Entry 3H5R (X-ray diffraction, 2.10 A resolution); this record covers chains B and E of the 8 polymer chains in the assembly.

# Chain B
Protein: MccB protein
From: Escherichia coli
UniProtKB: Q47506 (Q47506_ECOLX); numbering as in UniProt (aligned over 1-350)
Chain sequence (353 residues; each row starts with the number of its first residue; numbers below 1 keep their minus sign (Gly-2 is residue -2)):
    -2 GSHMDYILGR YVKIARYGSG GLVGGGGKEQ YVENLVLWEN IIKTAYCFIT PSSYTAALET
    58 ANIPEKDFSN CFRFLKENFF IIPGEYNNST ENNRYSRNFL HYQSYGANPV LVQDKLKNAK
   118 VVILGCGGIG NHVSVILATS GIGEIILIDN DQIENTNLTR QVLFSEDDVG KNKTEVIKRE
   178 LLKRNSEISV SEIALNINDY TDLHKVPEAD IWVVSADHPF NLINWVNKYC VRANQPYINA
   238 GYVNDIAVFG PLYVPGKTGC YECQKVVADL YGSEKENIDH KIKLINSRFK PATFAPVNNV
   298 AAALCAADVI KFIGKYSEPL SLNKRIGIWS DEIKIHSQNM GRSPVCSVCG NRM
Unresolved in the structure: -2 to 0, 86-89, 263-271, 348-350
Sequence notes: expression tag (-2 to 0)
Metal / ion sites: Zn2+: Cys257, Cys260, Cys343, Cys346

# Chain E
Protein: Microcin C7 analog
Notes: engineered mutation(s): ASN 7 to SNN, cyclized asparagine
UniProtKB: Q47505 (MCCC7_ECOLX); residues 71-77 here correspond to UniProt positions 1-7 (UniProt number = residue number - 70)
Chain sequence (7 residues; each row starts with the number of its first residue):
    71 MRTGNAN
Modified / non-standard residues: Asn77 (l-3-aminosuccinimide; SNN)

# Chain B / chain E interface
Contacting residue pairs (8):
  Lys10(B) with Thr73(E); Gly74(E), hydrogen bond (side chain-backbone)
  Tyr14(B) with Arg72(E)
  Leu19(B) with Arg72(E)
  Glu26(B) with Met71(E); Arg72(E), hydrogen bond (side chain-backbone); Thr73(E), hydrogen bond
  Tyr28(B) with Arg72(E)
Interface residues without a listed pair, chain B (6 interface residues in all): Ala12
Interface residues without a listed pair, chain E (5 interface residues in all): Ala76

# In short
6 residues of chain B and 5 residues of chain E are in contact, with 3 hydrogen bonds. Among the polar pairs
are Lys10(B)-Gly74(E), Glu26(B)-Arg72(E) and Glu26(B)-Thr73(E). The Zn2+ site is built by Cys257(B),
Cys260(B), Cys343(B) and Cys346(B).
Here chain B is MccB protein (Escherichia coli) and chain E is Microcin C7 analog. Entry 3H5R (Crystal
structure of E. coli MccB + Succinimide) was determined by X-ray diffraction together with 3H5A, 3H5N, 3H9G,
3H9J and 3H9Q from the same study.
